Entry 6T57 (X-ray diffraction, 1.57 A resolution); this record covers chains H and I of the 3 polymer chains in the assembly.

# Chain H
Name: Prothrombin
Organism: Homo sapiens
Notes: EC 3.4.21.5
UniProt: P00734 (THRB_HUMAN); the construct lacks a stretch of the UniProt sequence and is renumbered around it, so the offset changes along the chain: 16-36 = UniProt 364-384; 37-60 = UniProt 386-409; 61-77 = UniProt 419-435; 78-97 = UniProt 437-456; 8 more segments
Sequence (259 residues; row label = number of the first residue in the row; note: 4 numbers in that range are skipped by the numbering (no residue carries them; nothing is unmodelled there); a row labelled like 60A-60I holds insertion residues (60A, then the next letters in order)):
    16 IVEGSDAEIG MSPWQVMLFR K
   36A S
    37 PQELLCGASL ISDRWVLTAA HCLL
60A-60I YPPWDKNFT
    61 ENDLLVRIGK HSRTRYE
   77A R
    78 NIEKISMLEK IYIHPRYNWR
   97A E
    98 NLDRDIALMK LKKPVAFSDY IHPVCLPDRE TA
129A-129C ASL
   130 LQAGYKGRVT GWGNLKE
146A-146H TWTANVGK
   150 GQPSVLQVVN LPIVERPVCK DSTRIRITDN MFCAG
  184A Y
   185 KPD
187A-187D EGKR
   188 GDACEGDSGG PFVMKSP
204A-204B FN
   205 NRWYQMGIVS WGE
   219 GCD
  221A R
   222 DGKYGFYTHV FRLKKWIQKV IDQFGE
Unresolved in the structure: 146A-146H, 247
Curated features (UniProtKB/Swiss-Prot):
  - region: Ala183 to Val200 (High affinity receptor-binding region which is also known as the TP508 peptide)
  - active site (Charge relay system): His57, Asp102, Ser195
  - glycosylation: Asn60G (N-linked (GlcNAc...) (complex) asparagine)
Disulfides: Cys42-Cys58, Cys168-Cys182, Cys191-Cys220
Glycans and other covalent adducts: N-acetylglucosamine (NAG) linked to Asn60G

# Chain I
Name: Hirudin variant-2
UniProt: P09945 (HIRV2_HIRME); residues 517-527 here correspond to UniProt positions 62-72 (UniProt number = residue number - 455)
Sequence (11 residues; each row starts with the number of its first residue):
   517 DFEEIPEEYL Q
Modified / non-standard residues: Tyr525 (O-sulfo-L-tyrosine; TYS)
Curated features (UniProtKB/Swiss-Prot):
  - region: Asp517 to Gln527 (Interaction with fibrinogen-binding exosite of thrombin)
  - modified residue: Tyr525 (Sulfotyrosine)

# How chain H and chain I interact
Residue-residue contacts - 20 pairs, chain H then chain I:
  Phe34(H) with Phe518(I), hydrophobic
  Gln38(H) with Phe518(I); Glu520(I); Ile521(I)
  Glu39(H) with Phe518(I)
  Leu40(H) with Phe518(I)
  Leu65(H) with Ile521(I), hydrophobic; Tyr525(I)
  Arg67(H) with Ile521(I)
  Arg73(H) with Phe518(I)
  Thr74(H) with Asp517(I); Phe518(I); Glu519(I), hydrogen bond (backbone-backbone)
  Arg75(H) with Glu519(I), salt bridge
  Tyr76(H) with Glu519(I), hydrogen bond (backbone-side chain); Pro522(I); Tyr525(I)
  Glu80(H) with Tyr525(I)
  Lys81(H) with Tyr525(I)
  Ile82(H) with Tyr525(I)
Other interface residues (no listed pair), chain H (14 interface residues in all): Met84

# In short
14 residues of chain H and 7 residues of chain I are in contact; the contacts include 2 hydrogen bonds and 1
salt bridge. Polar contacts include Arg75(H)-Glu519(I), Tyr76(H)-Glu519(I) and Thr74(H)-Glu519(I). UniProt
lists 3 active-site residues on chain H.
Chain H is Prothrombin (Homo sapiens) and chain I is Hirudin variant-2; the structure, Thrombin in Complex
with a D-Phe-Pro-N-amidinopiperidine Derivative, was determined by X-ray diffraction.
